7CCR - chains E and J of the 22 polymer chains in the assembly; structure by electron microscopy, 4.90 A resolution (low resolution: residue-level contacts below are approximate; hydrogen-bond / salt-bridge calls are withheld).

[Chain E]
Molecule: Histone H3.1
Source organism: Homo sapiens
Reference sequence: P68431 (H31_HUMAN); residues 38-135 here correspond to UniProt positions 39-136 (UniProt number = residue number + 1)
Chain sequence (98 residues; row label = number of the first residue in the row):
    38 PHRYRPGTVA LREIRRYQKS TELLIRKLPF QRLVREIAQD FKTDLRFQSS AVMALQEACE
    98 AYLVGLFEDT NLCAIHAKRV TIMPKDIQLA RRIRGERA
Swiss-Prot annotation at these positions:
  - modified residue: Tyr41 (Phosphotyrosine), Lys56 (N6,N6,N6-trimethyllysine), Ser57 (Phosphoserine), Lys64 (N6-(2-hydroxyisobutyryl)lysine), Lys79 (N6,N6,N6-trimethyllysine), Thr80 (Phosphothreonine), Ser86 (Phosphoserine), Thr107 (Phosphothreonine), Lys115 (N6-acetyllysine), Lys122 (N6-(2-hydroxyisobutyryl)lysine)

[Chain J]
Molecule: 147-nt DNA strand
Source organism: Homo sapiens
Sequence (147 nucleotides; row label = number of the first residue in the row; numbers below 1 keep their minus sign (DC-73 is residue -73)):
   -73 CTGGAGAATC CCGGTGCCGA GGCCGCTCAA TTGGTCGTAG ACAGCTCTAG CACCGCTTAA
   -13 ACGCACGTAC GCGCTGTCCC CCGCGTTTTA ACCGCCAAGG GGATTACTCC CTAGTCTCCA
    47 GGCACGTGTC AGATATATAC ATCCTGT

[How chain E and chain J interact]
Contacting residue pairs - 19 pairs, chain E then chain J:
  Tyr41(E) - DC69(J)
  Tyr41(E) - DC70(J)
  Arg42(E) - DA-5(J)
  Arg42(E) - DC70(J)
  Pro43(E) - DA-5(J)
  Thr45(E) - DC70(J)
  Arg63(E) - DA-14(J)
  Arg72(E) - DC-23(J)
  Arg83(E) - DG-24(J)
  Arg83(E) - DC-23(J)
  Phe84(E) - DG-24(J)
  Phe84(E) - DC-23(J)
  Gln85(E) - DG-24(J)
  Arg116(E) - DG-3(J)
  Arg116(E) - DC-2(J)
  Val117(E) - DC-4(J)
  Val117(E) - DG-3(J)
  Thr118(E) - DC-4(J)
  Thr118(E) - DG-3(J)
Interface residues without a listed pair, chain E (16 interface residues in all): Arg40, Leu82, Lys115, Met120
Interface residues without a listed pair, chain J (11 interface residues in all): DA-13, DT71

[In short]
Chain E and chain J form an interface of 16 and 11 residues respectively.
Chain E is Histone H3.1 and chain J is a 147-nt DNA strand, both from Homo sapiens; the structure, Structure
of the 2:2 cGAS-nucleosome complex, was determined by electron microscopy, deposited together with 7CCQ.
